Entry 2E0N (X-ray diffraction, 2.00 A resolution); this record covers chains A and B.

Chain A (and B):
Protein: Precorrin-2 C20-methyltransferase
From: Chlorobaculum tepidum
Notes: EC 2.1.1.130; chain B of this document is another copy of the same molecule, construct and numbering; everything in this record applies to it too
Reference sequence: Q8KFD9 (Q8KFD9_CHLTE); residue numbers follow UniProt; this construct covers 1-246
Chain sequence (259 residues; row label = number of the first residue in the row):
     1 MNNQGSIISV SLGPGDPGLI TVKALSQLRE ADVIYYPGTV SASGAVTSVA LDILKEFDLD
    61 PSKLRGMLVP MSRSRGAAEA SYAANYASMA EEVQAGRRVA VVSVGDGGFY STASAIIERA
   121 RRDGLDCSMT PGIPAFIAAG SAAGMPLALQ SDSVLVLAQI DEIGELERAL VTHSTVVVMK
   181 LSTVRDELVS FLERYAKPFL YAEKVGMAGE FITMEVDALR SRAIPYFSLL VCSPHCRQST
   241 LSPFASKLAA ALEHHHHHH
Disordered / not traced: 1-4, 72-80, 243-259 (chain B: 1-5, 74-75, 246-259)
Sequence notes: cloning artifact (247-253); expression tag (254-259)
Small-molecule neighbours: S-adenosylhomocysteine (SAH): Pro14, Val104, Gly105, Asp106, Phe109, Tyr110, Ser111, Pro134, Ala135, Met179, Lys180, Ala202, Glu203, Lys204, Val205, Met207, Tyr226, Phe227, Ser228, Leu229

Chain A / chain B interface:
Residue-residue contacts - 88 pairs, chain A then chain B:
  Gly18(A) - Thr21(B)
  Gly18(A) - Val22(B)  hydrogen bond (backbone-backbone)
  Gly18(A) - Lys23(B)  hydrogen bond (backbone-backbone)
  Leu19(A) - Thr21(B)
  Leu19(A) - Pro131(B)  hydrophobic
  Ile20(A) - Thr21(B)
  Ile20(A) - Val22(B)  hydrogen bond (backbone-backbone)
  Thr21(A) - Gly18(B)
  Thr21(A) - Leu19(B)
  Thr21(A) - Ile20(B)
  Thr21(A) - Ile133(B)
  Val22(A) - Gly18(B)  hydrogen bond (backbone-backbone)
  Val22(A) - Ile20(B)  hydrogen bond (backbone-backbone)
  Val22(A) - Leu25(B)  hydrophobic
  Lys23(A) - Gly18(B)  hydrogen bond (backbone-backbone)
  Asp106(A) - Ile137(B)
  Asp106(A) - Ser141(B)
  Gly108(A) - Pro146(B)
  Gly108(A) - Leu147(B)  hydrogen bond (backbone-backbone)
  Gly108(A) - Ala148(B)  hydrogen bond (backbone-backbone)
  Phe109(A) - Ile137(B)  hydrophobic
  Phe109(A) - Ala148(B)
  Phe109(A) - Val154(B)  hydrophobic
  Tyr110(A) - Ala148(B)  hydrogen bond (backbone-backbone)
  Tyr110(A) - Leu149(B)
  Tyr110(A) - Asp152(B)  hydrogen bond (side chain-backbone)
  Tyr110(A) - Ser153(B)
  Tyr110(A) - Val154(B)
  Ser114(A) - Pro146(B)
  Ser114(A) - Leu149(B)
  Arg121(A) - Gly144(B)  hydrogen bond (side chain-backbone)
  Arg121(A) - Gln238(B)  hydrogen bond (side chain-backbone)
  Arg121(A) - Ser239(B)
  Arg121(A) - Thr240(B)
  Arg121(A) - Ala245(B)
  Met129(A) - Ser141(B)
  Met129(A) - Gly144(B)
  Met129(A) - Met145(B)
  Pro131(A) - Leu19(B)  hydrophobic
  Pro131(A) - Ile133(B)
  Pro131(A) - Ser141(B)
  Gly132(A) - Ile133(B)
  Gly132(A) - Ile137(B)
  Ile133(A) - Thr21(B)
  Ile133(A) - Pro131(B)
  Ile133(A) - Gly132(B)
  Ile133(A) - Ile133(B)  hydrophobic
  Pro134(A) - Ile137(B)  hydrophobic
  Ile137(A) - Asp106(B)
  Ile137(A) - Phe109(B)  hydrophobic
  Ile137(A) - Gly132(B)
  Ile137(A) - Pro134(B)  hydrophobic
  Ser141(A) - Met129(B)
  Ser141(A) - Pro131(B)
  Gly144(A) - Arg121(B)  hydrogen bond (backbone-side chain)
  Gly144(A) - Met129(B)
  Met145(A) - Met129(B)
  Pro146(A) - Gly108(B)
  Pro146(A) - Ser114(B)
  Leu147(A) - Gly108(B)  hydrogen bond (backbone-backbone)
  Ala148(A) - Gly108(B)  hydrogen bond (backbone-backbone)
  Ala148(A) - Tyr110(B)  hydrogen bond (backbone-backbone)
  Leu149(A) - Ser114(B)
  Gln150(A) - Arg73(B)
  Gln150(A) - Gln159(B)
  Ser151(A) - Ala158(B)
  Ser151(A) - Gln159(B)  hydrogen bond
  Asp152(A) - Tyr110(B)  hydrogen bond (backbone-side chain)
  Ser153(A) - Tyr110(B)
  Ser153(A) - Val156(B)
  Ser153(A) - Leu157(B)
  Val154(A) - Tyr110(B)
  Val154(A) - Val154(B)
  Val154(A) - Leu155(B)
  Val154(A) - Val156(B)  hydrogen bond (backbone-backbone)
  Leu155(A) - Val154(B)
  Leu155(A) - His173(B)
  Val156(A) - Ser153(B)
  Val156(A) - Val154(B)  hydrogen bond (backbone-backbone)
  Leu157(A) - Ser153(B)
  Ala158(A) - Ser151(B)
  Gln159(A) - Ser151(B)
  His173(A) - Leu155(B)
  His173(A) - His173(B)
  Lys180(A) - Gln150(B)
  Lys180(A) - Ser151(B)
  Gln238(A) - Arg121(B)  hydrogen bond (backbone-side chain)
  Thr240(A) - Arg121(B)
Other interface residues (no listed pair), chain A (46 interface residues in all): Asp16, Leu25, Ser111, Glu118, Thr130, Phe136, Ala138
Other interface residues (no listed pair), chain B (49 interface residues in all): Asp16, Ser111, Glu118, Thr130, Phe136, Ala138, Lys180

Overview:
46 residues of chain A face 49 of chain B across their interface; the contacts include 21 hydrogen bonds.
Polar pairs include Tyr110(A)-Asp152(B), Arg121(A)-Gly144(B) and Arg121(A)-Gln238(B). Ligands of chain A:
S-adenosylhomocysteine.
Chain A and chain B are both Precorrin-2 C20-methyltransferase (Chlorobaculum tepidum); the structure, Crystal
structure of CbiL in complex with S-adenosylhomocysteine, a methyltransferase involved in anaerobic vitamin
B12 biosynthesis, was determined by X-ray diffraction.
